4LF7 - chains A and O of the 21 polymer chains in the assembly; structure by X-ray diffraction, 3.15 A resolution.

Chain A:
Molecule: 16S rRNA
Organism: Thermus thermophilus
Sequence (1522 nucleotides; row label = number of the first residue in the row; note: 42 numbers in that range are skipped by the numbering (no residue carries them; nothing is unmodelled there); a row labelled like 190A-190L holds insertion residues (190A, then the next letters in order); numbering starts at 0):
     0 UUUGUUGGAG AGUUUGAUCC UGGCUCAGGG UGAACGCUGG CGGCGUGCCU AAGACAUGCA
    60 AGUCGUGCGG G
    73 CCGCGGGGUU UU
    88 ACUCCG
    95 UGGUC
   101 AGCGGCGGAC GGGUGAGUAA CGCGUGGGU
  129A G
   130 ACCUACCCGG AAGAGGGGGA CAACCCGGGG AAACUCGGGC UAAUCCCCCA UGUGGACCCG
   190 C
190A-190L CCCUUGGGGUGU
   191 GUCCAAAGGG CUUU
   216 GCCCGCUUCC GGAUGGGCCC GCGUCCCAUC AGCUAGUUGG UGGGGUAAUG GCCCACCAAG
   276 GCGACGACGG GUAGCCGGUC UGAGAGGAUG GCCGGCCACA GGGGCACUGA GACACGGGCC
   336 CCACUCCUAC GGGAGGCAGC AGUUAGGAAU CUUCCGCAAU GGGCGCAAGC CUGACGGAGC
   396 GACGCCGCUU GGAGGAAGAA GCCCUUCGGG GUGUAAACUC CUGAA
   442 CCCGGGACGA AACCCCCGAC GA
   474 GGGGACUGAC GGUACCGGG
   494 GUAAUAGCGC CGGCCAACUC CGUGCCAGCA GCCGCGGUAA UACGGAGGGC GCGAGCGUUA
   554 CCCGGAUUCA CUGGGCGUAA AGGGCGUGUA GGCGGCCUGG GGCGUCCCAU GUGAAAGACC
   614 ACGGCUCAAC CGUGGGGGAG CGUGGGAUAC GCUCAGGCUA GACGGUGGGA GAGGGUGGUG
   674 GAAUUCCCGG AGUAGCGGUG AAAUGCGCAG AUACCGGGAG GAACGCCGAU GGCGAAGGCA
   734 GCCACCUGGU CCACCCGUGA CGCUGAGGCG CGAAAGCGUG GGGAGCAAAC CGGAUUAGAU
   794 ACCCGGGUAG UCCACGCCCU AAACGAUGCG CGCUAGGUCU CUGGGUCU
   848 CCUGGGGGCC GAAGCUAACG CGUUAAGCGC GCCGCCUGGG GAGUACGGCC GCAAGGCUGA
   908 AACUCAAAGG AAUUGACGGG GGCCCGCACA AGCGGUGGAG CAUGUGGUUU AAUUCGAAGX
   968 AACGCGAAGA ACCUUACCAG GCCUUGACAU GCUAGG
 1003A G
  1004 AACCCGGGUG AAAGCCUGGG GUGCCCC
1030A-1030D GCGA
  1031 GGGGAGCCCU AGCACAGGUG CUGCAUGGCC GUCGUCAGCU CGUGCCGUGA GGUGUUGGGU
  1091 UAAGUCCCGC AACGAGCGCA ACCCCCGCCG UUAGUUGCCA GCGGUUCGGC CGGGCACUCU
  1151 AACGGGACUG CCCGCGAAA
  1171 GCGGGAGGAA GGAGGGGACG ACGUCUGGUC AGCAUGGCCC UUACGGCCUG GGCGACACAC
  1231 GUGCUACAAU GCCCACUACA AAGCGAUGCC ACCCGGCAAC GGGGAGCUAA UCGCAAAAAG
  1291 GUGGGCCCAG UUCGGAUUGG GGUCUGCAAC CCGACCCCAU GAAGCCGGAA UCGCUAGUAA
  1351 UCGCGGAUCA G
 1361A C
  1362 CAUGCCGCGG UGAAUACGUU CCCGGGCCUU GUACACACXG CCXGUXACGC CAUGGGAGCG
  1422 GGCUCUACCC GAAGUCGCCG GG
  1446 AGCCUACGGG
  1459 CAGGCGCCGA GGGUAGGGCC CGUGACUGGG GCGAAGUCGU AACAAGGUAG CUGUACCGGA
  1519 AGGUGCGGCU GGAUCCACUC CUUUCU
Disordered / not traced: 0-4, 1534-1540
Modified / non-standard residues: PSU (pseudouridine-5'-monophosphate) at position 516, 7MG (7N-methyl-8-hydroguanosine-5'-monophosphate) at position 527, M2G (N2-dimethylguanosine-5'-monophosphate) at position 966, 5MC (5-methylcytidine-5'-monophosphate) at position 967, 2MG (2N-methylguanosine-5'-monophosphate) at position 1207, 5MC (5-methylcytidine-5'-monophosphate) at position 1400, 4OC (4n,o2'-methylcytidine-5'-monophosphate) at position 1402, 5MC (5-methylcytidine-5'-monophosphate) at position 1404, 5MC (5-methylcytidine-5'-monophosphate) at position 1407, UR3 (3-methyluridine-5'-monophoshate) at position 1498, PSU (pseudouridine-5'-monophosphate) at position 1540, PSU (pseudouridine-5'-monophosphate) at position 1541
Sequence notes: conflict C1534 (A2157 in M26923.1), A1535 (C2158 in M26923.1)
Ion coordination: Mg2+ site 1 near U5 (its only coordinating residue here); Mg2+ site 2 near U12 (its only coordinating residue here); Mg2+ site 3: U12, A914; Mg2+ site 4 near G21 (its only coordinating residue here); Mg2+ site 5 near A53 (its only coordinating residue here); Mg2+ site 6 near G61 (its only coordinating residue here); Mg2+ site 7 near G107 (its only coordinating residue here); Mg2+ site 8 near G113 (its only coordinating residue here); Mg2+ site 9: G115, A116, G117, G289; Mg2+ site 10: A116, G117, G289; Mg2+ site 11: C121, G124, U125, G236; K+ site 1 near G167 (its only coordinating residue here); 81 more Mg2+ sites not listed; 6 more K+ sites not listed
Ligand contacts:
  - paromomycin (PAR), molecule 1: U30, G31, C48, U49, U304, G306, C554, C555
  - paromomycin (PAR), molecule 2: G31, C47, C48, A50, A51, G52, A53, G113, U114, G115, A353, C355, A356, U358, U359, A360, G361, U365, C366
  - paromomycin (PAR), molecule 3: A119, A120, C121, G122, C123, G236, C237, G238, U239, C240, C241, C242, G281, A282, G284
  - paromomycin (PAR), molecule 4: G567, G568, C569, G570, G575, G821, C822, G874, C875, C877, C879, C880
  - paromomycin (PAR), molecule 5: G610, A611, C612, C613, A614, A622, C623, C624, G625, U626
  - paromomycin (PAR), molecule 6: G661, G662, A663, G664, G666, G667, C739, U740, G741, G742, U743
  - paromomycin (PAR), molecule 7: U669, G670, G671, U672, G673, G714, A715, A716, C717, C805, C806, A807
  - paromomycin (PAR), molecule 8: G1061, U1062, U1065, C1066, A1188, C1189, G1190
  - paromomycin (PAR), molecule 9: G1405, U1406, 5MC_1407, A1408, C1409, G1489, C1490, G1491, A1492, A1493, G1494, U1495, C1496

Chain O:
Name: ribosomal protein S15
Organism: Thermus thermophilus
Reference sequence: Q5SJ76 (RS15_THET8); residues 1-89 here = UniProt positions 1-89
Sequence (89 residues; numbered 1 to 89; the number before each row is that of its first residue):
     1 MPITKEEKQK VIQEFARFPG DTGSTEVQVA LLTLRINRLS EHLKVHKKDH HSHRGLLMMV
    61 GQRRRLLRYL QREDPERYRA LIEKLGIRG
Disordered / not traced: 1

Interface between chain A and chain O:
Pairs across the interface - 68 pairs, chain A then chain O:
  G579(A) - Arg54(O)  hydrogen bond to the sugar
  U580(A) - Arg54(O)  salt bridge to the phosphate
  U580(A) - Leu57(O)  sugar contact
  U580(A) - Met58(O)  sugar contact
  G581(A) - Gly61(O)  phosphate contact
  G581(A) - Arg64(O)  hydrogen bond to the phosphate
  G581(A) - Arg65(O)  salt bridge to the phosphate
  U582(A) - Arg64(O)  salt bridge to the phosphate
  U582(A) - Arg68(O)  salt bridge to the phosphate
  C656(A) - Gln28(O)  hydrogen bond to the sugar
  C656(A) - Gln62(O)  sugar contact
  G657(A) - Thr22(O)  hydrogen bond to the base
  G657(A) - Gly23(O)  sugar contact
  G657(A) - Gln28(O)  sugar contact
  G658(A) - Lys8(O)  salt bridge to the phosphate
  G658(A) - Ile12(O)  phosphate contact
  G658(A) - Thr22(O)  sugar contact
  U659(A) - Lys5(O)  salt bridge to the phosphate
  U659(A) - Lys8(O)  salt bridge to the phosphate
  U659(A) - Gln9(O)  hydrogen bond to the phosphate
  G660(A) - Lys5(O)  salt bridge to the phosphate
  G666(A) - His51(O)  sugar contact
  G666(A) - Ser52(O)  base contact
  G667(A) - His42(O)  base contact
  G667(A) - Asp49(O)  hydrogen bond to the sugar
  G667(A) - His51(O)  sugar contact
  G668(A) - His46(O)  hydrogen bond to the sugar
  G668(A) - Lys48(O)  sugar contact
  G668(A) - Asp49(O)  sugar contact
  U669(A) - His46(O)  sugar contact
  A728(A) - Arg54(O)  salt bridge to the phosphate
  A729(A) - His51(O)  base contact
  G730(A) - His51(O)  hydrogen bond to the base
  C739(A) - Pro2(O)  phosphate contact
  C739(A) - His42(O)  hydrogen bond to the sugar
  U740(A) - Pro2(O)  phosphate contact
  U740(A) - Arg38(O)  phosphate contact
  U740(A) - Leu39(O)  phosphate contact
  U740(A) - His42(O)  hydrogen bond to the sugar
  U740(A) - Ser52(O)  hydrogen bond to the sugar
  G741(A) - Arg35(O)  salt bridge to the phosphate
  G741(A) - Leu39(O)  sugar contact
  G741(A) - His51(O)  sugar contact
  G741(A) - Ser52(O)  hydrogen bond to the sugar
  G741(A) - Gly55(O)  sugar contact
  G742(A) - Arg35(O)  salt bridge to the phosphate
  G742(A) - Met58(O)  sugar contact
  C749(A) - Thr22(O)  base contact
  G750(A) - Phe18(O)  phosphate contact
  G750(A) - Gly20(O)  sugar contact
  G750(A) - Asp21(O)  hydrogen bond to the sugar
  G750(A) - Thr22(O)  hydrogen bond to the sugar
  G750(A) - Gly23(O)  hydrogen bond to the base
  G750(A) - Ser24(O)  sugar contact
  G750(A) - Gln28(O)  base contact
  U751(A) - Phe18(O)  phosphate contact
  U751(A) - Gly23(O)  sugar contact
  U751(A) - Ser24(O)  sugar contact
  U751(A) - Thr25(O)  hydrogen bond to the sugar
  G752(A) - Tyr69(O)  sugar contact
  A753(A) - Tyr69(O)  hydrogen bond to the phosphate
  C754(A) - Leu66(O)  sugar contact
  C754(A) - Tyr69(O)  sugar contact
  C754(A) - Arg72(O)  salt bridge to the phosphate
  G755(A) - Arg65(O)  phosphate contact
  C764(A) - His50(O)  phosphate contact
  G765(A) - His50(O)  phosphate contact
  C808(A) - Lys48(O)  phosphate contact
Other interface residues (no listed pair), chain A (34 interface residues in all): A583, G727, G763, G809
Other interface residues (no listed pair), chain O (39 interface residues in all): Leu31, His53, Met59, Glu73

In short:
34 residues of chain A face 39 of chain O across their interface, with 17 hydrogen bonds and 12 salt bridges.
Among the polar pairs are G657(A)-Thr22(O), G730(A)-His51(O) and G750(A)-Gly23(O). Bound to chain A: 9 copies
of paromomycin.
Here chain A is 16S rRNA and chain O is ribosomal protein S15, both from Thermus thermophilus. Entry 4LF7
(Crystal Structure of 30S ribosomal subunit from Thermus thermophilus) was determined by X-ray diffraction.
